6F9C - chains J and L of the 12 polymer chains in the assembly; structure by electron microscopy, 8.00 A resolution (low resolution: residue-level contacts below are approximate; hydrogen-bond / salt-bridge calls are withheld).

Chain J (and L):
Protein: Glycoprotein
From: Rift valley fever virus
Notes: chain L of this document is another copy of the same molecule, construct and numbering; everything in this record applies to it too
UniProtKB: A2T072 (A2T072_RVFV); numbering as in UniProt (aligned over 691-1118)
Sequence (431 residues; numbered 688 to 1118; the number before each row is that of its first residue):
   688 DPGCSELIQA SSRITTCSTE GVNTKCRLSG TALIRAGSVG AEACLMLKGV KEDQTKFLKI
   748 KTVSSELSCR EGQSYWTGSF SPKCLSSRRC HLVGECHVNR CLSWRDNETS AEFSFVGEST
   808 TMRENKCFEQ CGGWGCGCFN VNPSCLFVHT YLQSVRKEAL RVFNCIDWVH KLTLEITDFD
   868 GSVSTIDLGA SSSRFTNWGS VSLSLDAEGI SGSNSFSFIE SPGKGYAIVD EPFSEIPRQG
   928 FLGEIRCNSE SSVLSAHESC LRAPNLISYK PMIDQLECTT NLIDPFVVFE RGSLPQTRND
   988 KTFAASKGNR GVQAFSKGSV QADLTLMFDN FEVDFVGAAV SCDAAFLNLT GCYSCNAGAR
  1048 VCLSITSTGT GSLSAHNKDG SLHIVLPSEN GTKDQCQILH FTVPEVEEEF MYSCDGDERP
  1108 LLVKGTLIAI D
Sequence notes: expression tag (688-690)
What the authors report for this chain:
  - post-translational modification sites: Asn-794, Asn-1035 (proposed by the authors, not directly observed)

Interface between chain J and chain L:
Contacting residue pairs (24):
  Ser-768(J) / Ser-880(L)
  Ser-768(J) / Phe-882(L)
  Pro-769(J) / Phe-882(L)
  Lys-770(J) / Phe-882(L)
  Val-785(J) / His-944(L)
  Leu-789(J) / Ser-946(L)
  Glu-816(J) / Asn-935(L)
  Glu-816(J) / Ser-936(L)
  Pro-830(J) / Ser-938(L)
  Val-842(J) / Phe-882(L)
  Val-842(J) / Ser-887(L)
  Arg-843(J) / Thr-718(L)
  Lys-844(J) / Asp-1016(L)
  Leu-953(J) / Arg-757(L)
  Glu-964(J) / Arg-881(L)
  Glu-964(J) / Asn-996(L)
  Thr-966(J) / Ser-880(L)
  Thr-966(J) / Arg-881(L)
  Thr-967(J) / Ser-878(L)
  Thr-967(J) / Ser-879(L)
  Thr-967(J) / Ser-880(L)
  Asn-968(J) / Ser-878(L)
  Asn-968(J) / Ser-879(L)
  Asn-968(J) / Ser-889(L)
Interface residues without a listed pair, chain J (19 interface residues in all): Lys-957, Met-959, Val-974, Glu-977
Interface residues without a listed pair, chain L (19 interface residues in all): Ser-891, Ser-939, Met-1014

In short:
The chain J/chain L interface involves 19 residues from each chain. The paper reports modification sites
Asn-794(J) and Asn-1035(J).
Chain J and chain L are both Glycoprotein (Rift valley fever virus); the structure, Model of the Rift Valley
fever virus glycoprotein hexamer type 1, was determined by electron microscopy (same publication as 6F8P,
6F9B, 6F9D, 6F9E and 6F9F).
